PDB entry 1RUZ | X-ray diffraction, 2.90 A resolution | chains H and J of the 6 polymer chains in the assembly

[Chain H (and J)]
Name: hemagglutinin
From: Influenza A virus (A/South Carolina/1/18 (H1N1))
Notes: chain J of this document is another copy of the same molecule, construct and numbering; everything in this record applies to it too
UniProtKB: Q9WFZ1 (Q9WFZ1_9INFA); aligned to UniProt positions 14-341 over residues 1-327 (the alignment contains insertions or deletions, so no single offset holds)
Amino-acid sequence (328 residues; numbered 1 to 327 plus 2 insertion-coded residues; 1 number in that range is skipped by the numbering (no residue carries it; nothing is unmodelled there); the number before each row is that of its first residue):
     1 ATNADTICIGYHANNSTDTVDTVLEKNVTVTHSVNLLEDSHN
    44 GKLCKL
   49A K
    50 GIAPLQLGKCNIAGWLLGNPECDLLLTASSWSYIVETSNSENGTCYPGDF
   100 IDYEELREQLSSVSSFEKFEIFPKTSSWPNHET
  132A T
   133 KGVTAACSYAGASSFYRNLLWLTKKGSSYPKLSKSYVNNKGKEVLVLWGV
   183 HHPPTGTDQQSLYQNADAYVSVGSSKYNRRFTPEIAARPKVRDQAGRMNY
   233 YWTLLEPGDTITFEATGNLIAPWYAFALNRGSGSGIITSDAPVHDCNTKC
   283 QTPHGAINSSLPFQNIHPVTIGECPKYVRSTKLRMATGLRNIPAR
Unresolved in the structure: 1-4
Disulfides: Cys47-Cys278, Cys59-Cys71, Cys94-Cys139, Cys282-Cys306
Differences from the reference sequence: conflict Ala326 (Ser340 in Q9WFZ1), Arg327 (Ile341 in Q9WFZ1)
Small-molecule neighbours:
  - N-acetylglucosamine (NAG; 2-acetamido-2-deoxy-beta-D-glucopyranose): Asn279, Thr280, Asn290
  - 2-acetamido-2-deoxy-alpha-D-glucopyranose (NDG): Asn68, Pro69, Glu70, Glu90, Asn91, Cys94, Arg224

[Chain H / chain J interface]
Contacting residue pairs (7; chain H residue first):
  Glu216(H) - Arg212(J)
  Ile217(H) - Arg212(J)  hydrogen bond (backbone-side chain)
  Ala218(H) - Ser203(J)
  Ala219(H) - Glu246(J)
  Arg220(H) - Asn210(J)  hydrogen bond
  Pro221(H) - Thr242(J)
  Arg229(H) - Ser206(J)  hydrogen bond (side chain-backbone)
Also at the interface, not in a pair above, chain H (8 interface residues in all): Asp98
Also at the interface, not in a pair above, chain J (10 interface residues in all): Gly205, Lys208, Arg211, Thr244

[Overview]
8 residues of chain H and 10 residues of chain J are in contact, with 3 hydrogen bonds. Among the polar pairs
are Ile217(H)-Arg212(J), Arg220(H)-Asn210(J) and Arg229(H)-Ser206(J). Ligands of chain H:
2-acetamido-2-deoxy-alpha-D-glucopyranose and N-acetylglucosamine.
Chain H and chain J are both hemagglutinin (Influenza A virus (A/South Carolina/1/18 (H1N1))); the structure,
1918 H1 Hemagglutinin, was determined by X-ray diffraction, deposited together with 1RU7, 1RUY, 1RV0, 1RVT,
1RVX and 1RVZ.
